PDB entry 3DP0 | X-ray diffraction, 2.50 A resolution | chains C and E of the 6 polymer chains in the assembly

# Chain C (and E)
Protein: (3R)-hydroxymyristoyl-acyl carrier protein dehydratase
Source organism: Helicobacter pylori
Notes: EC 4.2.1.-; chain E of this document is another copy of the same molecule, construct and numbering; everything in this record applies to it too
UniProt: Q5G940 (Q5G940_HELPY); residues 1-159 here = UniProt positions 1-159
Sequence (159 residues; each row starts with the number of its first residue):
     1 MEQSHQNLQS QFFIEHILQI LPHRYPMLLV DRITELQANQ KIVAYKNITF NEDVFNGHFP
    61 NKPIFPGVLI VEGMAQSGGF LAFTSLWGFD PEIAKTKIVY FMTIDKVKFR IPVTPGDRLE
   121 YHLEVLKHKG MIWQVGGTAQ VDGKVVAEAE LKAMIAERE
Unresolved in the structure: 1-8 (chain E: 1-7)
Residues lining bound ligands: benzamidine (BEN): Ala38, Thr84, Ser85, Leu86, Trp87, Gly88

# Chain C / chain E interface
Pairs across the interface (56):
  Ile14(C) with Phe50(E), hydrophobic; Pro63(E), hydrophobic
  Glu15(C) with Asn61(E); Pro63(E)
  Tyr25(C) with Asn51(E); Glu52(E); Asp53(E); Asn56(E)
  Pro26(C) with Asn51(E)
  Leu28(C) with Phe50(E), hydrophobic
  Asp31(C) with Thr49(E), hydrogen bond; Phe50(E), hydrogen bond (side chain-backbone); Gly116(E)
  Arg32(C) with Thr114(E); Pro115(E), hydrogen bond (side chain-backbone); Gly116(E); Asp117(E), salt bridge
  Tyr45(C) with Gly116(E), hydrogen bond (side chain-backbone)
  Lys46(C) with Thr49(E), hydrogen bond; Asn51(E)
  Asn47(C) with Asn47(E); Ile48(E), hydrogen bond (side chain-backbone); Thr49(E), hydrogen bond (backbone-side chain); Gly116(E), hydrogen bond (side chain-backbone); Asp117(E), hydrogen bond (side chain-backbone)
  Ile48(C) with Asn47(E), hydrogen bond (backbone-side chain)
  Thr49(C) with Asp31(E), hydrogen bond; Lys46(E), hydrogen bond; Asn47(E), hydrogen bond (side chain-backbone); Thr49(E); Glu52(E)
  Phe50(C) with Ile14(E), hydrophobic; Leu18(E), hydrophobic; Leu28(E), hydrophobic; Asp31(E), hydrogen bond (backbone-side chain)
  Asn51(C) with Tyr25(E); Pro26(E), hydrogen bond (side chain-backbone); Leu29(E); Glu52(E)
  Glu52(C) with Tyr25(E); Thr49(E); Asn51(E), hydrogen bond
  Asp53(C) with Tyr25(E)
  Asn56(C) with Tyr25(E)
  Asn61(C) with Glu15(E)
  Lys62(C) with Glu15(E), salt bridge
  Pro63(C) with Ile14(E), hydrophobic
  Thr114(C) with Arg32(E)
  Pro115(C) with Asp31(E); Arg32(E), hydrogen bond (backbone-side chain)
  Gly116(C) with Asp31(E); Arg32(E); Tyr45(E), hydrogen bond (backbone-side chain); Asn47(E), hydrogen bond (backbone-side chain)
  Asp117(C) with Arg32(E), salt bridge; Asn47(E), hydrogen bond (backbone-side chain)
Other interface residues (no listed pair), chain C (28 interface residues in all): Leu18, Met27, Leu29, Arg118
Other interface residues (no listed pair), chain E (28 interface residues in all): Met27, Lys62, Arg118

# Overview
Chain C and chain E each contribute 28 residues to their interface; the contacts include 20 hydrogen bonds and
3 salt bridges. Polar pairs include Arg32(C)-Asp117(E), Lys62(C)-Glu15(E) and Asp31(C)-Thr49(E). Ligands of
chain C: benzamidine.
Both chains are (3R)-hydroxymyristoyl-acyl carrier protein dehydratase (Helicobacter pylori). Entry 3DP0
(Crystal structure of (3R)-Hydroxyacyl-Acyl Carrier Protein Dehydratase (FabZ) from Helicobacter pylori in
complex with compound 3m) was determined by X-ray diffraction, deposited together with 3DOY, 3DOZ, 3DP1, 3DP2
and 3DP3.
